Entry 8RDJ (electron microscopy, 2.62 A resolution); this record covers chains C and X of the 24 polymer chains in the assembly.

[Chain C]
Name: DNA-directed RNA polymerase subunit beta
From: Sinapis alba
UniProtKB: A0A6C0M5W1 (A0A6C0M5W1_SINAL); numbering as in UniProt (aligned over 1-1072)
Chain sequence (1072 residues; numbered 1 to 1072; the number before each row is that of its first residue):
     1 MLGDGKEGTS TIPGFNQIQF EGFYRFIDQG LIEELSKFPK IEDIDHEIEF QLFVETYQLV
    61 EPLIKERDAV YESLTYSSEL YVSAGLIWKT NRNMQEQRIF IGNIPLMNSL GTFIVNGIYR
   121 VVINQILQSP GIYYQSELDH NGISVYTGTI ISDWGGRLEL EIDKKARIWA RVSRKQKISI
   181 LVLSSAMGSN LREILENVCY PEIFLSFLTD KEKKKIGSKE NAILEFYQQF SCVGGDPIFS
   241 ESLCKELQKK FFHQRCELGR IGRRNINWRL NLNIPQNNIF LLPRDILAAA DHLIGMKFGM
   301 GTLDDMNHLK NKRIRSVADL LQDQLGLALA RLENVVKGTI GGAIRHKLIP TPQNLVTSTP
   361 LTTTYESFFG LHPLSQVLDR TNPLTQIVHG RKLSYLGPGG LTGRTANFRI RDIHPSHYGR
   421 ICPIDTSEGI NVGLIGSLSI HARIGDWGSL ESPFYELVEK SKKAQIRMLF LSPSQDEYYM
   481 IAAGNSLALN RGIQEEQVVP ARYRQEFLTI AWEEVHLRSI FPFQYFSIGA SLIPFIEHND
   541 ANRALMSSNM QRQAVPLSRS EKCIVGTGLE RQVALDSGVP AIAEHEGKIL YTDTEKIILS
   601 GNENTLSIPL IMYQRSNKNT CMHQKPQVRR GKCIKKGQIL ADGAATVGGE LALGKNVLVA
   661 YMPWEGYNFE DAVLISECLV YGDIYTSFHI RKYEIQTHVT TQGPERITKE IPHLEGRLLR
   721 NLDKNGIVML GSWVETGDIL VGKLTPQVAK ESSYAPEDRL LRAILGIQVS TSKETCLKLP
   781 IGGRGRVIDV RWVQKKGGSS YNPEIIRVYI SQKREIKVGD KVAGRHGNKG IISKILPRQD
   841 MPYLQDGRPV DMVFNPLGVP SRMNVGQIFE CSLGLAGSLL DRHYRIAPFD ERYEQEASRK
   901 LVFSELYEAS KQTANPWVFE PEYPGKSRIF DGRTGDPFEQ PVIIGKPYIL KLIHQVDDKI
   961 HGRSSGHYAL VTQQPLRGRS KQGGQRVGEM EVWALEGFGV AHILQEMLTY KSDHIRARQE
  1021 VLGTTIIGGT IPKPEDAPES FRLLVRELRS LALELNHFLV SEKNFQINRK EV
Disordered / not traced: 1-7, 747-771
Construct notes: conflict Phe113 (Ser in A0A6C0M5W1), Val657 (Ile in A0A6C0M5W1)

[Chain X]
Molecule: 81-nt DNA strand
Sequence (81 nucleotides; row label = number of the first residue in the row):
     1 TTATTTGGTT CCTAAAATGG AGGTCAGTAC GTCCTATCGA TCTTCGGACT GCAATTTTAG
    61 AGAGACGCGA AAGCGAAAGC C
Disordered / not traced: 1-30, 37-45, 71-81

[Chain C / chain X interface]
Pairs across the interface - 10 pairs, chain C then chain X:
  Lys165(C) - DT58(X)  salt bridge to the phosphate
  Arg174(C) - DG46(X)  salt bridge to the phosphate
  Gly399(C) - DG46(X)  hydrogen bond to the base
  Gly400(C) - DG46(X)  base contact
  Arg404(C) - DG47(X)  base contact
  Thr405(C) - DG46(X)  sugar contact
  Thr405(C) - DG47(X)  hydrogen bond to the phosphate
  Asn407(C) - DA48(X)  phosphate contact
  Gly798(C) - DG31(X)  sugar contact
  Ser799(C) - DT32(X)  hydrogen bond to the phosphate
Other interface residues (no listed pair), chain C (11 interface residues in all): Arg157, Leu401

[Overview]
Chain C and chain X form an interface of 11 and 6 residues respectively, with 3 hydrogen bonds and 2 salt
bridges. Among the polar pairs are Gly399(C)-DG46(X), Thr405(C)-DG47(X) and Ser799(C)-DT32(X).
Here chain C is DNA-directed RNA polymerase subunit beta (Sinapis alba) and chain X is an 81-nt DNA strand.
Entry 8RDJ (Plastid-encoded RNA polymerase transcription elongation complex (Integrated model)) was determined
by electron microscopy (same publication as 8R5O, 8R6S and 8RAS).
